PDB entry 1G59 | X-ray diffraction, 2.40 A resolution | chains B and A

Chain B:
Molecule: Trna(glu)
Sequence (75 nucleotides; row label = number of the first residue in the row; note: 1 number in that range is skipped by the numbering (no residue carries it; nothing is unmodelled there)):
   501 GGCCCCAUCGUCUAGCGGUUAGGACGCGGCCCUCUCAAGGCCGAAA
   548 CGGGGGUUCGAUUCCCCCUGGGGUCACCA

Chain A:
Protein: Glutamyl-tRNA synthetase
Organism: Thermus thermophilus
Notes: EC 6.1.1.17
UniProtKB: P27000 (SYE_THET8); numbering as in UniProt (aligned over 1-468)
Amino-acid sequence (468 residues; row label = number of the first residue in the row):
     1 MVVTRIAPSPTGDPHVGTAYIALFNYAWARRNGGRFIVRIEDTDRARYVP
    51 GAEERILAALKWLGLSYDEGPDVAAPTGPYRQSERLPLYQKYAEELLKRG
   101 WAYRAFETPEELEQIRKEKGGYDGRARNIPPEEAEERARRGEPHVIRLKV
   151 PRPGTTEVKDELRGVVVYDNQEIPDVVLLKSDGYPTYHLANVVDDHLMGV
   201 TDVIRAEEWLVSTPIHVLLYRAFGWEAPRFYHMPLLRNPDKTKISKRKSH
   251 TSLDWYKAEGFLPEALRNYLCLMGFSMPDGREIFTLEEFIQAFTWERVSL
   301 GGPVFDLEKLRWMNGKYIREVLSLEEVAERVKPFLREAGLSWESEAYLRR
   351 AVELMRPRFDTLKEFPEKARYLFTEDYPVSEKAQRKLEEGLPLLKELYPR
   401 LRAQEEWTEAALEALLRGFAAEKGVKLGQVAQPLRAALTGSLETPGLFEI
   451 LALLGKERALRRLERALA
UniProt features mapped onto this chain:
  - region: Gln432 to Leu447 (Interaction with tRNA)
  - motif: Pro8 to Thr18 ('HIGH' region), Lys243 to Arg247 ('KMSKS' region)
  - binding site (L-glutamate): Arg5 to Ala7, Glu41, Tyr187 to Asn191, Arg205
  - binding site (ATP): His15, Glu208, Leu236, Lys243 to Arg247
  - site: Leu354 (Interaction with tRNA), Arg358 (Essential for discrimination between tRNA(Glu) and tRNA(Gln))
  - mutagenesis: Arg358 (R358Q: Reduces affinity for tRNA and abolishes the ability to discriminate between tRNA(Glu) and tRNA(Gln))
What the authors report for this chain:
  - binding site for Trna(glu) (chain B): Arg358, Lys426 to Gly455
  - contacts within the chain: Leu354-Arg358 (hydrogen bond), Pro357-Arg358, Arg358-Pro445, Gln432-Arg435 (hydrogen bond), Arg435-Pro445 (hydrogen bond)
  - specificity-determining residues: Arg358
  - mutagenesis - R358Q: decreased catalytic activity with Trna(glu) (chain B)
  - specificity-determining residues: Arg435 (by similarity / conservation)
  - mutagenesis - R358Q: decreased catalytic activity on wild type (C 36)
  - mutagenesis - R358Q: increased catalytic activity on variant (C36G) tRNAGlu

Interface between chain B and chain A:
Residue-residue contacts (90; chain B residue first):
  C503(B) with Glu172(A), hydrogen bond to the sugar
  C504(B) with Val166(A), phosphate contact
  C505(B) with Arg163(A), hydrogen bond to the sugar; Val166(A), phosphate contact; Glu207(A), hydrogen bond to the sugar
  C506(B) with Arg163(A), phosphate contact; Leu300(A), phosphate contact
  U511(B) with Lys241(A), phosphate contact; Val304(A), phosphate contact
  C512(B) with Lys241(A), salt bridge to the phosphate; Leu272(A), hydrogen bond to the sugar; Met273(A), sugar contact; Gly302(A), phosphate contact; Pro303(A), phosphate contact; Val304(A), hydrogen bond to the phosphate; Lys309(A), base contact
  U513(B) with Leu272(A), phosphate contact; Met273(A), phosphate contact; Gly274(A), hydrogen bond to the phosphate; Ser299(A), hydrogen bond to the phosphate; Pro303(A), phosphate contact
  A514(B) with Ser276(A), sugar contact; Arg297(A), hydrogen bond to the phosphate
  G515(B) with Arg297(A), salt bridge to the phosphate
  G523(B) with Glu282(A), hydrogen bond to the base
  A524(B) with Glu282(A), hydrogen bond to the sugar; Lys309(A), sugar contact; Trp312(A), sugar contact
  C525(B) with Lys309(A), sugar contact; Trp312(A), sugar contact
  C534(B) with Arg417(A), salt bridge to the phosphate; Lys426(A), sugar contact; Leu427(A), sugar contact; Gly428(A), sugar contact; Ala431(A), base contact; Gln432(A), sugar contact; Arg435(A), hydrogen bond to the base; Gly446(A), base contact; Leu447(A), hydrogen bond to the base; Phe448(A), base contact; Glu449(A), base contact
  U535(B) with Gln432(A), hydrogen bond to the sugar; Arg435(A), hydrogen bond to the sugar; Leu442(A), hydrogen bond to the sugar; Glu443(A), sugar contact; Thr444(A), hydrogen bond to the base; Pro445(A), hydrogen bond to the base; Gly446(A), base contact
  C536(B) with Arg358(A), hydrogen bond to the base; Glu443(A), sugar contact; Thr444(A), base contact
  A537(B) with Pro357(A), hydrogen bond to the sugar; Arg358(A), hydrogen bond to the base
  A538(B) with Arg319(A), hydrogen bond to the phosphate; Pro357(A), sugar contact
  G539(B) with Arg319(A), salt bridge to the phosphate; Glu320(A), phosphate contact
  G569(B) with Arg237(A), hydrogen bond to the sugar; Lys241(A), sugar contact; Thr242(A), phosphate contact; Lys243(A), phosphate contact
  G570(B) with Glu208(A), sugar contact; Val211(A), base contact; Leu235(A), sugar contact; Lys243(A), phosphate contact
  U571(B) with Glu208(A), phosphate contact; Val211(A), sugar contact; Lys243(A), salt bridge to the phosphate
  A573(B) with Arg47(A), hydrogen bond to the base; Arg116(A), phosphate contact
  C574(B) with Glu107(A), hydrogen bond to the base; Thr108(A), base contact; Pro109(A), base contact; Leu112(A), base contact; Val145(A), base contact; Arg147(A), salt bridge to the phosphate; Val177(A), phosphate contact; Lys180(A), phosphate contact; Ser181(A), hydrogen bond to the base
  C575(B) with Asp44(A), sugar contact; Ala46(A), phosphate contact; Arg47(A), salt bridge to the phosphate; Lys180(A), hydrogen bond to the phosphate
  A576(B) with Asp44(A), phosphate contact; Arg45(A), hydrogen bond to the phosphate; Ala46(A), hydrogen bond to the phosphate; Pro109(A), base contact; Lys180(A), salt bridge to the phosphate; Ser181(A), sugar contact; Asp182(A), hydrogen bond to the sugar
Other interface residues (no listed pair), chain B (27 interface residues in all): G526, G568
Other interface residues (no listed pair), chain A (65 interface residues in all): Tyr168, Thr186, Leu210, Gly301, Asp306, Glu308, Lys316

In short:
The interface between chain B and chain A involves 27 residues on one side and 65 on the other, with 29
hydrogen bonds and 8 salt bridges. Polar pairs include G523(B)-Glu282(A), C534(B)-Arg435(A) and
C534(B)-Leu447(A). The paper reports a binding site for Trna(glu) (chain B) at Arg358(A) and Lys426(A); R358Q
of chain A reduces catalytic activity with Trna(glu) (chain B).
Here chain B is Trna(glu) and chain A is Glutamyl-tRNA synthetase (Thermus thermophilus). Entry 1G59
(Glutamyl-tRNA synthetase complexed with trna(glu)) was determined by X-ray diffraction.
